7BLP - chains A and C of the 4 polymer chains in the assembly; structure by electron microscopy, 9.50 A resolution (very low resolution: no residue pairs are listed; an interface is given only as per-side residue counts).

[Chain A (and C)]
Molecule: Vacuolar protein sorting-associated protein 35
From: Chaetomium thermophilum (strain DSM 1495 / CBS 144.50 / IMI 039719)
Notes: chain C of this document is another copy of the same molecule, construct and numbering; everything in this record applies to it too
UniProtKB: G0S709 (G0S709_CHATD); residue numbers follow UniProt; this construct covers 1-869
Chain sequence (869 residues; each row starts with the number of its first residue):
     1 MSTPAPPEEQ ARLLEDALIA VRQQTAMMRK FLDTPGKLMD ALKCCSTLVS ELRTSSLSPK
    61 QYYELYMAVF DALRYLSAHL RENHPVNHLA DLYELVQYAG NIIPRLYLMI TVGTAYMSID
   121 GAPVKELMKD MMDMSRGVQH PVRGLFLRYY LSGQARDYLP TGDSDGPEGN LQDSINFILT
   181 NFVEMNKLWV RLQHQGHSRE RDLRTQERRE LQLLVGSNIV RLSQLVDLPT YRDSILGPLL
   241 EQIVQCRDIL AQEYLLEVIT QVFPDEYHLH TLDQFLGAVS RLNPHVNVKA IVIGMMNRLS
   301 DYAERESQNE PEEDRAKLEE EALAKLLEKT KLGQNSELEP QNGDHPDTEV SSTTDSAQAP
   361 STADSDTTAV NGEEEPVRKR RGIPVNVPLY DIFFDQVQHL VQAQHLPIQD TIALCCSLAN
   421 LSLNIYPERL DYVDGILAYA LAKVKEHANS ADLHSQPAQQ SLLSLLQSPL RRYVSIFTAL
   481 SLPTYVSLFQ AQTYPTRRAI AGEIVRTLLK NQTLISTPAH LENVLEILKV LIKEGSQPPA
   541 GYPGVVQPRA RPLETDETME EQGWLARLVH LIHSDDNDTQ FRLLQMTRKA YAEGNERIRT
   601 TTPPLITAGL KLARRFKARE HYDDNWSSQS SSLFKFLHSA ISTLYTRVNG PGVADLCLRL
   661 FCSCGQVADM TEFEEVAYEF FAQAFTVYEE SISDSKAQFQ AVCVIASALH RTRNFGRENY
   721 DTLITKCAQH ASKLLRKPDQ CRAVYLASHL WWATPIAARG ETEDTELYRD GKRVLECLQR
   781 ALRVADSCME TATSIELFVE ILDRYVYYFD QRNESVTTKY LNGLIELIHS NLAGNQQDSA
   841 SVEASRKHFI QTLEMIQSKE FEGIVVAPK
Unresolved in the structure: 1-11, 307-386, 536-553, 858-869

[Interface between chain A and chain C]
At this resolution (10 A) residue pairs are not listed: 4 residues of chain A and 5 of chain C lie at the interface.

[Summary]
4 residues of chain A and 5 residues of chain C are in contact.
Both chains are Vacuolar protein sorting-associated protein 35 (Chaetomium thermophilum (strain DSM 1495 / CBS
144.50 / IMI 039719)). Entry 7BLP (Vps35/Vps29 arch of fungal membrane-assembled retromer:Grd19 complex) was
determined by electron microscopy, deposited together with 7BLO, 7BLQ and 7BLR.
